7S0L - chains A and B; structure by X-ray diffraction, 2.65 A resolution.

== Chain A (and B) ==
Protein: Terpene synthase
From: Talaromyces verruculosus
Notes: fragment: Prenyltransferase alpha domain, residues 659-963; chain B of this document is another copy of the same molecule, construct and numbering; everything in this record applies to it too
Reference sequence: A0A348FUE1 (A0A348FUE1_TALVE); numbering as in UniProt (aligned over 659-963)
Amino-acid sequence (305 residues; each row starts with the number of its first residue):
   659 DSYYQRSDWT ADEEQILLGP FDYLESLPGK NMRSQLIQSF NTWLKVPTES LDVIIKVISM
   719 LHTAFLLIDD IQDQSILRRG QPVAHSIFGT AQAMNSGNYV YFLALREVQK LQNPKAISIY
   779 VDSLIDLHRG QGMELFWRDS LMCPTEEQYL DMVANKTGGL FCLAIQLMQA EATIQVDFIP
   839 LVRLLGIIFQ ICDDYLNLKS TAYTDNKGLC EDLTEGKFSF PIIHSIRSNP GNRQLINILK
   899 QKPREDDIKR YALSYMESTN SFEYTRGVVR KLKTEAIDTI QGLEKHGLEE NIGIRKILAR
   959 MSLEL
Unresolved in the structure: 659
Differences from the reference sequence: engineered mutation F723 (Ser in A0A348FUE1)
UniProt features mapped onto this chain:
  - motif: D727 to D731 (DDXXD 1), D851 to N855 (DDXXD 2)
  - binding site (isopentenyl diphosphate): K688, R691, H720, R737
  - binding site (Mg(2+)): D727, D731
  - binding site (dimethylallyl diphosphate): R736, K814, T815, Q848, N855, K865, K875
Reported in the primary citation:
  - conformationally variable residues (side-chain flip): Y759, L785
  - mutagenesis - S723F: decreased catalytic activity
  - mutagenesis - H786A (160 +/- 10 uM): decreased catalytic activity on IPP

== Interface between chain A and chain B ==
Pairs across the interface (110; chain A residue first):
  S660(A) with E933(B)
  Y661(A) with E804(B), hydrogen bond; Y922(B), hydrogen bond; V926(B); K929(B); L930(B), hydrophobic; E933(B), hydrogen bond (backbone-side chain)
  Y662(A) with L808(B), hydrophobic; D809(B), hydrogen bond; A812(B); I845(B), hydrophobic
  Q663(A) with D809(B)
  R664(A) with D784(B), salt bridge; D809(B); N813(B), hydrogen bond; R841(B)
  S665(A) with D809(B), hydrogen bond
  W667(A) with R787(B); M791(B), hydrophobic
  E671(A) with M791(B)
  I674(A) with F794(B), hydrophobic
  L675(A) with H786(B); G790(B); M791(B)
  I726(A) with M752(B), hydrophobic
  I729(A) with M752(B), hydrophobic
  Q730(A) with A749(B); M752(B); N753(B)
  F746(A) with D797(B)
  A749(A) with L793(B); R796(B)
  Q750(A) with L793(B); F794(B); D797(B), hydrogen bond
  M752(A) with I726(B), hydrophobic; I729(B), hydrophobic; Q730(B); M752(B), hydrophobic
  N753(A) with Q730(B); H786(B), hydrogen bond (side chain-backbone); Q789(B); G790(B); L793(B)
  N756(A) with N756(B), hydrogen bond; Y759(B); H786(B)
  Y757(A) with I783(B); H786(B); R787(B), hydrogen bond
  Y759(A) with N756(B); F760(B), hydrophobic
  F760(A) with Y759(B), hydrophobic; F760(B), hydrophobic; Y778(B); L782(B), hydrophobic; H786(B)
  L761(A) with I783(B), hydrophobic
  L763(A) with L763(B), hydrophobic; V779(B), hydrophobic
  R764(A) with V779(B); D780(B), salt bridge; I783(B)
  Q767(A) with I775(B); S776(B), hydrogen bond
  S776(A) with Q767(B), hydrogen bond
  Y778(A) with F760(B)
  V779(A) with L763(B), hydrophobic; R764(B)
  D780(A) with R764(B), salt bridge
  L782(A) with F760(B), hydrophobic
  I783(A) with Y757(B); R764(B)
  D784(A) with R664(B), salt bridge
  H786(A) with L675(B); N753(B), hydrogen bond (backbone-side chain); N756(B); Y757(B); F760(B)
  R787(A) with W667(B); E672(B), salt bridge; Y757(B), hydrogen bond
  Q789(A) with N753(B)
  G790(A) with L675(B); N753(B)
  M791(A) with W667(B), hydrophobic; E671(B); I674(B), hydrophobic; L675(B), hydrophobic
  L793(A) with A749(B); Q750(B)
  F794(A) with I674(B), hydrophobic; Q750(B)
  R796(A) with A749(B)
  D797(A) with F746(B); Q750(B), hydrogen bond
  E804(A) with Y661(B), hydrogen bond
  L808(A) with Y662(B)
  D809(A) with Y662(B), hydrogen bond; Q663(B); S665(B), hydrogen bond
  A812(A) with Y662(B); R664(B)
  N813(A) with R664(B), hydrogen bond
  R841(A) with R664(B)
  I845(A) with Y662(B), hydrophobic
  Y922(A) with Y661(B), hydrogen bond
  V926(A) with Y661(B)
  E933(A) with S660(B), hydrogen bond; Y661(B), hydrogen bond (side chain-backbone)
Also at the interface, not in a pair above, chain A (55 interface residues in all): E672, I775, L930
Also at the interface, not in a pair above, chain B (56 interface residues in all): L761

== Summary ==
55 residues of chain A and 56 residues of chain B are in contact, with 22 hydrogen bonds and 5 salt bridges.
Among the polar pairs are R664(A)-D784(B), R764(A)-D780(B) and R787(A)-E672(B). The paper reports that S723F
of chain A reduces catalytic activity; conformational variability at Y759(A) and L785(A).
Chain A and chain B are both Terpene synthase (Talaromyces verruculosus); the structure, Crystal structure of
Penicillium verruculosum copalyl diphosphate synthase (PvCPS) alpha prenyltransferase domain variant, S723F,
was determined by X-ray diffraction (same publication as 7S09, 7S0A, 7S0H and 7S0M).
